6TGS - chain A; structure by X-ray diffraction, 1.53 A resolution.

== Chain A ==
Name: Protein NBR1 homolog
Source organism: Arabidopsis thaliana
UniProt: Q9SB64 (NBR1_ARATH); numbering as in UniProt (aligned over 1-94)
Sequence (94 residues; each row starts with the number of its first residue):
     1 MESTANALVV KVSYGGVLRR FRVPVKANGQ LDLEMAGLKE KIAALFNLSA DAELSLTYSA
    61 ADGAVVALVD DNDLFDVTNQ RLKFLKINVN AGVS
Not modelled in the structure: 1-4, 93-94
Differences from the reference sequence: engineered mutation Ala-60 (Asp in Q9SB64), Ala-61 (Glu in Q9SB64), Ala-64 (Asp in Q9SB64)
UniProt features mapped onto this chain:
  - modified residue: Met-1 (N-acetylmethionine)
  - mutagenesis: Lys-11 (K11A: Loss of homodimerization; loss of capacity to form large aggregated cytoplasmic structures), Arg-19 (R19A: Loss of homodimerization), Asp-73 (D73A: Loss of homodimerization)

== Overview ==
UniProt lists 3 mutagenesis sites.
Chain A is Protein NBR1 homolog (Arabidopsis thaliana); the structure, AtNBR1-PB1 domain, was determined by
X-ray diffraction together with 6TGP, 6TGN, 6TGY and 6TH3 from the same study.
